Entry 6PW2 (X-ray diffraction, 3.01 A resolution); this record covers chains B and F of the 6 polymer chains in the assembly.

# Chain B
Molecule: Epstein-Barr nuclear antigen 1
From: Epstein-Barr virus (strain B95-8)
Reference sequence: P03211 (EBNA1_EBVB9); residues 461-607 here = UniProt positions 461-607
Chain sequence (147 residues; row label = number of the first residue in the row):
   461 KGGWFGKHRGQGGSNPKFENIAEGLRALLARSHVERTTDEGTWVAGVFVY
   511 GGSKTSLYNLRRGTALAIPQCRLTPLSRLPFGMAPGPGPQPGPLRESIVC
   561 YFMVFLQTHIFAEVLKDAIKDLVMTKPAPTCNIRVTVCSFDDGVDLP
Curated features (UniProtKB/Swiss-Prot):
  - active site: Tyr-518 (For site-specific DNA endonuclease activity)
  - binding site (DNA): Lys-461, Tyr-518
  - site: Arg-491 (Interaction dimer-dimer), Tyr-518 (Interaction dimer-dimer. Required for episome maintenance and generation of immortalized B cells in the host)
What the authors report for this chain:
  - binding site for the 62-nt DNA strand: Asn-480, Arg-538
  - mutagenesis - D581E: decreased binding to DS34
  - mutagenesis - D581E: unchanged expression
  - mutagenesis - R491E, D581E: unchanged binding to FR and DS regions of OriP

# Chain F
Molecule: DNA (62-MER) complementary DNA strand
Sequence (62 nucleotides; numbered 0 to 61; the number before each row is that of its first residue; numbering starts at 0):
     0 CTAACCCTAATTCAATAGCATATGTTACCCAACGGGAAGCATATGCTATC
    50 GAATTAGGGTTA
Not modelled in the structure: 0-4, 58-61

# Interface between chain B and chain F
Contacting residue pairs (26; chain B residue first):
  Lys-461(B) / DT48(F)  base contact
  Trp-464(B) / DG44(F)  base contact
  Phe-465(B) / DT46(F)  base contact
  Lys-467(B) / DC45(F)  sugar contact
  His-468(B) / DC45(F)  sugar contact
  Arg-469(B) / DT43(F)  base contact
  Arg-469(B) / DG44(F)  sugar contact
  Gly-470(B) / DG44(F)  hydrogen bond to the phosphate
  Gly-470(B) / DC45(F)  hydrogen bond to the phosphate
  Gln-471(B) / DC45(F)  hydrogen bond to the phosphate
  Gly-472(B) / DC45(F)  hydrogen bond to the phosphate
  Gly-472(B) / DT46(F)  phosphate contact
  Gly-473(B) / DT46(F)  hydrogen bond to the phosphate
  Lys-514(B) / DT43(F)  salt bridge to the phosphate
  Tyr-518(B) / DG44(F)  sugar contact
  Tyr-518(B) / DC45(F)  hydrogen bond to the phosphate
  Arg-521(B) / DG44(F)  salt bridge to the phosphate
  Arg-521(B) / DC45(F)  salt bridge to the phosphate
  Arg-522(B) / DC45(F)  salt bridge to the phosphate
  Arg-522(B) / DT46(F)  salt bridge to the phosphate
  Pro-535(B) / DG44(F)  phosphate contact
  Leu-536(B) / DT43(F)  phosphate contact
  Leu-536(B) / DG44(F)  hydrogen bond to the phosphate
  Arg-538(B) / DA42(F)  sugar contact
  Arg-538(B) / DT43(F)  salt bridge to the phosphate
  Cys-560(B) / DT43(F)  hydrogen bond to the phosphate
Interface residues without a listed pair, chain B (23 interface residues in all): Gly-462, Gly-463, Asn-475, Phe-478, Glu-556
Interface residues without a listed pair, chain F (8 interface residues in all): DA47, DC49

# In short
23 residues of chain B face 8 of chain F across their interface; the contacts include 8 hydrogen bonds and 6
salt bridges. Polar pairs include Gly-470(B)/DG44(F), Gly-470(B)/DC45(F) and Gln-471(B)/DC45(F). The paper
reports a binding site for the 62-nt DNA strand at Asn-480(B) and Arg-538(B); D581E of chain B reduces binding
to DS34.
Chain B is Epstein-Barr nuclear antigen 1 (Epstein-Barr virus (strain B95-8)) and chain F is DNA (62-MER)
complementary DNA strand; the structure, Structural Basis for Cooperative Binding of EBNA1 to the Epstein-Barr
Virus Dyad Symmetry Minimal Origin of ..., was determined by X-ray diffraction.
